PDB entry 3L9P | X-ray diffraction, 1.80 A resolution | chain A

Chain A:
Protein: Anaplastic lymphoma kinase
Source organism: Homo sapiens
Notes: EC 2.7.10.1; fragment: CATALYTIC DOMAIN residues 1072-1410
Reference sequence: Q9UM73 (ALK_HUMAN); residue numbers follow UniProt; this construct covers 1072-1410
Sequence (367 residues; numbered 1044 to 1410; the number before each row is that of its first residue):
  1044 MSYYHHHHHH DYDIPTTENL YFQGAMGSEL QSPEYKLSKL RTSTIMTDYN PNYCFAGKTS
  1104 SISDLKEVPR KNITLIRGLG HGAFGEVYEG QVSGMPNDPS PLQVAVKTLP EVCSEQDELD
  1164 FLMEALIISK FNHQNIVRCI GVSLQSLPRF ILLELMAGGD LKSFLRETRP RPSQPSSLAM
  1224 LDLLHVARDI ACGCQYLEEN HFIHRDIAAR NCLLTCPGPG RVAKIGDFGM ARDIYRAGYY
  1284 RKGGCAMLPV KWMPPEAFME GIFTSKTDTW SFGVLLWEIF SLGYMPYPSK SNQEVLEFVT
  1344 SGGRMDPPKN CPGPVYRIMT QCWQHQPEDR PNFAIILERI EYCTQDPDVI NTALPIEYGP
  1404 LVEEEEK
Unresolved in the structure: 1044-1092, 1138-1142, 1401-1410
Construct notes: expression tag (1044-1071); engineered mutation Gly1281 (Ser in Q9UM73)
Swiss-Prot annotation at these positions:
  - active site: Asp1249 (Proton acceptor)
  - binding site (ATP): His1124, Lys1150, Glu1197 to Met1199, Asp1270
  - modified residue (Phosphotyrosine): Tyr1078, Tyr1092, Tyr1096, Tyr1131, Tyr1278
  - natural variant: Asp1091 (D1091N: In NBLST3), Gly1128 (G1128A: In NBLST3), Thr1151 (T1151M: In NBLST3), Met1166 (M1166R: In NBLST3), Ile1171 (I1171N: In NBLST3), Phe1174 (F1174C: In NBLST3; F1174I: In NBLST3; F1174L: In NBLST3; F1174V: In NBLST3), Arg1192 (R1192P: In NBLST3), Ala1234 (A1234T: In NBLST3), Phe1245 (F1245C: In NBLST3; F1245V: In NBLST3), Ile1250 (I1250T: In NBLST3), Arg1275 (R1275L: Observed in neuroblastoma; R1275Q: In NBLST3), Tyr1278 (Y1278S: In NBLST3)

Summary:
Curated annotation (UniProt) lists active-site residue Asp1249 and 6 ATP-binding residues.
Chain A is Anaplastic lymphoma kinase (Homo sapiens); the structure, Crystal Structure of the Anaplastic
Lymphoma Kinase Catalytic Domain, was determined by X-ray diffraction together with 3LCS and 3LCT from the
same study.
